4DTU - chains A and T of the 3 polymer chains in the assembly; structure by X-ray diffraction, 1.86 A resolution.

[Chain A]
Molecule: DNA polymerase
From: Enterobacteria phage RB69
Notes: EC 2.7.7.7
UniProt: Q38087 (DPOL_BPR69); residues 1-903 here = UniProt positions 1-903
Chain sequence (903 residues; each row starts with the number of its first residue):
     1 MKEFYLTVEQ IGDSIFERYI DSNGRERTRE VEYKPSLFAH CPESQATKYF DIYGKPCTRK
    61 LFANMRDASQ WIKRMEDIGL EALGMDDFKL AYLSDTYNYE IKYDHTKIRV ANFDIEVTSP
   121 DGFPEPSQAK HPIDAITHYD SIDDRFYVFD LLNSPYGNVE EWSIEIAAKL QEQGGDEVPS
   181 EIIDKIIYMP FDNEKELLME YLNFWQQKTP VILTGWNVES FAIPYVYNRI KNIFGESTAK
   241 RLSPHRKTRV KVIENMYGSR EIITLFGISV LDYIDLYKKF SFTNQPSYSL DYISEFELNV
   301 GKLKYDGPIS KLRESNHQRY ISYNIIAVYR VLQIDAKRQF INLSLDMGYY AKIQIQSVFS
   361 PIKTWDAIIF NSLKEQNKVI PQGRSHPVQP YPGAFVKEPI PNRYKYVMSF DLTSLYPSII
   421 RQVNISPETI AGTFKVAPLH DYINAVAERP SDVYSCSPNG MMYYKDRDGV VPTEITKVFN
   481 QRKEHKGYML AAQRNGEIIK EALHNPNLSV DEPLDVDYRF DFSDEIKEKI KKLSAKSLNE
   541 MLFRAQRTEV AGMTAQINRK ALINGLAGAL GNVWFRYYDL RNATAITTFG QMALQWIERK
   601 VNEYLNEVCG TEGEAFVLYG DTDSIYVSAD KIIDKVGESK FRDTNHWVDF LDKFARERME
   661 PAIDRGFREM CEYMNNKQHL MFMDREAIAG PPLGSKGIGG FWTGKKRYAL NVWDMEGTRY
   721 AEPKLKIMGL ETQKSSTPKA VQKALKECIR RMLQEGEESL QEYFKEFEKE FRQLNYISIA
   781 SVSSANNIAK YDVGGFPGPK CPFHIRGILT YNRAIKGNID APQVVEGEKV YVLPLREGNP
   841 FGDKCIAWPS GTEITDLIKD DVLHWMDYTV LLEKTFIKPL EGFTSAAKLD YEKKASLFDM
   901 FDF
Disordered / not traced: 902-903
Differences from the reference sequence: engineered mutation Ala222 (Asp in Q38087), Ala327 (Asp in Q38087), Ala561 (Leu in Q38087), Gly565 (Ser in Q38087), Ala567 (Tyr in Q38087)
Ion coordination: Ca2+ site 1 near Glu116 (its only coordinating residue here); Ca2+ site 2: Asp411, Leu412, Asp623 (together with 2'-deoxyguanosine-5'-triphosphate); Ca2+ site 3: Asp411, Asp623 (together with 2'-deoxyguanosine-5'-triphosphate); Ca2+ site 4: Asn505, Asn507, Lys531; Ca2+ site 5 near Glu716 (its only coordinating residue here)
Residues lining bound ligands: 2'-deoxyguanosine-5'-triphosphate (DGT): Asp411, Leu412, Thr413, Ser414, Leu415, Tyr416, Pro417, Arg482, Lys486, Lys560, Asn564, Gly568, Thr622, Asp623
Swiss-Prot annotation at these positions:
  - region: Thr248 to Thr264 (Beta hairpin), Lys705 to Tyr708 (Binding of DNA in B-conformation), Leu897 to Phe903 (Interaction with the polymerase clamp)
  - binding site (Mg(2+)): Asp114, Glu116, Asp411, Leu412, Asp623
  - binding site (substrate): Ser414 to Tyr416, Arg482, Lys560
  - site: Asp621 (Optimization of metal coordination by the polymerase active site), Lys706 (Optimization of metal coordination by the polymerase active site), Asp714 (Essential for viral replication)
  - mutagenesis: Leu415 (L415A/G: Decreases base selectivity by several hundred fold; L415G/F: Increased misinsertion, increased mismatch extension and inefficient proofreading; L415M: No effect on base selectivity), Asp621 (D621A: Drastic decrease in the efficiency of incorporation of dGMP), Lys706 (K706A: Almost complete loss of polymerase activity), Asp714 (D714A: Complete loss of viral replication)
Reported in the primary citation:
  - binding site for DNA tempalte (chain T): Ile362, Asn572
  - mutagenesis - L561A/S565G/Y567A: unchanged catalytic activity on correct dNTPs (citing earlier work)

[Chain T]
Molecule: DNA tempalte
Sequence (18 nucleotides; numbered 1 to 18; the number before each row is that of its first residue):
     1 TCGXGTAAGC AGTCCGCG
Modified positions: 3DR (1',2'-dideoxyribofuranose-5'-phosphate) at position 4

[How chain A and chain T interact]
Residue-residue contacts - 46 pairs, chain A then chain T:
  Glu219(A) - DC2(T)  hydrogen bond to the base
  Ile253(A) - DC2(T)  sugar contact
  Glu254(A) - DC2(T)  sugar contact
  Asn255(A) - DC2(T)  phosphate contact
  Arg260(A) - DC2(T)  salt bridge to the phosphate
  Ile262(A) - DC2(T)  base contact
  Asp275(A) - DG3(T)  base contact
  Phe359(A) - DG3(T)  base contact
  Ser360(A) - DG3(T)  phosphate contact
  Ser360(A) - 3DR_4(T)  hydrogen bond to the phosphate
  Pro361(A) - DG3(T)  phosphate contact
  Pro361(A) - 3DR_4(T)  phosphate contact
  Ile362(A) - 3DR_4(T)  phosphate contact
  Tyr391(A) - DG5(T)  hydrogen bond to the phosphate
  Tyr391(A) - DT6(T)  sugar contact
  Pro392(A) - DT6(T)  phosphate contact
  Pro392(A) - DA7(T)  phosphate contact
  Gly393(A) - DT6(T)  hydrogen bond to the phosphate
  Gly393(A) - DA7(T)  hydrogen bond to the phosphate
  Ala394(A) - DA7(T)  sugar contact
  Val396(A) - DA7(T)  phosphate contact
  Val396(A) - DA8(T)  phosphate contact
  Gly565(A) - 3DR_4(T)  sugar contact
  Gly568(A) - 3DR_4(T)  sugar contact
  Gly568(A) - DG5(T)  sugar contact
  Ala569(A) - 3DR_4(T)  sugar contact
  Gly571(A) - DG5(T)  sugar contact
  Asn572(A) - 3DR_4(T)  hydrogen bond to the phosphate
  Asn572(A) - DG5(T)  hydrogen bond to the phosphate
  Lys705(A) - DA8(T)  salt bridge to the phosphate
  Lys705(A) - DG9(T)  sugar contact
  Lys706(A) - DA7(T)  base contact
  Lys706(A) - DA8(T)  sugar contact
  Arg707(A) - DG9(T)  phosphate contact
  Arg707(A) - DC10(T)  salt bridge to the phosphate
  Ser784(A) - DT1(T)  hydrogen bond to the base
  Asn786(A) - DT1(T)  hydrogen bond to the base
  Pro799(A) - DC14(T)  phosphate contact
  Lys800(A) - DT13(T)  phosphate contact
  Lys800(A) - DC14(T)  hydrogen bond to the phosphate
  Cys801(A) - DT13(T)  sugar contact
  Phe803(A) - DG12(T)  sugar contact
  Gly827(A) - DT1(T)  base contact
  Lys844(A) - DT13(T)  salt bridge to the phosphate
  Lys874(A) - DG12(T)  salt bridge to the phosphate
  Lys878(A) - DA11(T)  salt bridge to the phosphate
Also at the interface, not in a pair above, chain A (38 interface residues in all): Glu398, Glu731, Lys734, Arg806

[Overview]
The interface between chain A and chain T involves 38 residues on one side and 14 on the other, with 10
hydrogen bonds and 6 salt bridges. Polar pairs include Glu219(A)-DC2(T), Ser784(A)-DT1(T) and
Asn786(A)-DT1(T). The paper reports a binding site for DNA tempalte (chain T) at Ile362(A) and Asn572(A);
L561A/S565G/Y567A of chain A leave catalytic activity on correct dNTPs unchanged.
Here chain A is DNA polymerase (Enterobacteria phage RB69) and chain T is DNA tempalte. Entry 4DTU (RB69 DNA
Polymerase Ternary Complex with dGTP Opposite an Abasic Site and ddC/dG as the Penultimate ...) was determined
by X-ray diffraction together with 4DTJ, 4DTM, 4DTN, 4DTO, 4DTP, 4DTR, 4DTS and 4DTX from the same study.
